PDB entry 4FJK | X-ray diffraction, 2.00 A resolution | chains A and P of the 3 polymer chains in the assembly

Chain A:
Molecule: DNA polymerase
Organism: Enterobacteria phage RB69
Notes: EC 2.7.7.7
UniProtKB: Q38087 (DPOL_BPR69); residues 1-903 here = UniProt positions 1-903
Amino-acid sequence (903 residues; each row starts with the number of its first residue):
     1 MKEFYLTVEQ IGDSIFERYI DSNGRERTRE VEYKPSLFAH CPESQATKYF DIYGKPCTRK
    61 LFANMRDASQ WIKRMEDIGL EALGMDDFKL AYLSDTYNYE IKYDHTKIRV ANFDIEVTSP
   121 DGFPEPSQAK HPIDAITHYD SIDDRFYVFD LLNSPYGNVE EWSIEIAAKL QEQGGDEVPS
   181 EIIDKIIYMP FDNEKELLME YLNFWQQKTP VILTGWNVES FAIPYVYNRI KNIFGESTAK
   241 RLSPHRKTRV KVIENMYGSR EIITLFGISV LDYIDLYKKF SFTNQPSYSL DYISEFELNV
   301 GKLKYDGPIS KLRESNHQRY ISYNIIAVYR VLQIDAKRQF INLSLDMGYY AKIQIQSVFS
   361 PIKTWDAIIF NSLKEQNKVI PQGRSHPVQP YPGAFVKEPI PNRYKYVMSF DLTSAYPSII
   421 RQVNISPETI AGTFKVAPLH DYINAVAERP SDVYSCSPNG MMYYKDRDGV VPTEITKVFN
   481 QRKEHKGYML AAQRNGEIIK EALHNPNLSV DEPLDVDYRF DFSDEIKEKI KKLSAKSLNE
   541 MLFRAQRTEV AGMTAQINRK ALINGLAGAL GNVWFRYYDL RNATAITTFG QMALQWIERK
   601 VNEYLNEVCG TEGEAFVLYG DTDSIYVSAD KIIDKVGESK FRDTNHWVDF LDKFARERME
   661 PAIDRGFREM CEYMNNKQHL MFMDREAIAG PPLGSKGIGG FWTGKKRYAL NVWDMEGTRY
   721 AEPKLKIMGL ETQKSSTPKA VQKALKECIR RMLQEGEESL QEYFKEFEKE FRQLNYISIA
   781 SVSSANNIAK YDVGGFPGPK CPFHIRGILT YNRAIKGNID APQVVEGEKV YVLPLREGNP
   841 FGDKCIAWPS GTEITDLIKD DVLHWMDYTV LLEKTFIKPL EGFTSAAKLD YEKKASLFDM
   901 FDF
Unresolved in the structure: 902-903
Differences from the reference sequence: engineered mutation Ala222 (Asp in Q38087), Ala327 (Asp in Q38087), Ala415 (Leu in Q38087), Ala561 (Leu in Q38087), Gly565 (Ser in Q38087), Ala567 (Tyr in Q38087)
Metal / ion sites: Ca2+ site 1 near Glu116 (its only coordinating residue here); Ca2+ site 2: Asp411, Leu412, Asp623 (together with 2'-deoxyadenosine 5'-triphosphate); Ca2+ site 3: Asn505, Asn507, Lys531; Ca2+ site 4: Asp623 (together with 2'-deoxyadenosine 5'-triphosphate); Ca2+ site 5 near Glu716 (its only coordinating residue here)
Ligand contacts: 2'-deoxyadenosine 5'-triphosphate (DTP): Asp411, Leu412, Thr413, Ser414, Ala415, Tyr416, Pro417, Arg482, Lys486, Lys560, Asn564, Thr622, Asp623
What the authors report for this chain:
  - binding site for DNA template: Trp574

Chain P:
Molecule: DNA primer
Sequence (13 nucleotides; each row starts with the number of its first residue):
   103 GCGGACTGCT TAC

Interface between chain A and chain P:
Pairs across the interface (26; chain A residue first):
  Asn284(A) with DT112(P), sugar contact; DT113(P), hydrogen bond to the phosphate
  Asp621(A) with DC115(P), phosphate contact
  Thr622(A) with DC115(P), sugar contact
  Tyr626(A) with DC115(P), phosphate contact
  Lys706(A) with DA114(P), hydrogen bond to the base
  Tyr708(A) with DC115(P), hydrogen bond to the phosphate
  Met728(A) with DA114(P), phosphate contact; DC115(P), phosphate contact
  Gly729(A) with DT113(P), phosphate contact; DA114(P), hydrogen bond to the phosphate
  Gln733(A) with DT113(P), phosphate contact; DA114(P), phosphate contact
  Lys734(A) with DT113(P), phosphate contact
  Ser735(A) with DT112(P), phosphate contact; DT113(P), hydrogen bond to the phosphate
  Ser783(A) with DC111(P), sugar contact; DT112(P), phosphate contact
  Ser784(A) with DC111(P), phosphate contact; DT112(P), hydrogen bond to the phosphate
  Asn786(A) with DC111(P), hydrogen bond to the phosphate
  Tyr791(A) with DT109(P), hydrogen bond to the phosphate; DG110(P), hydrogen bond to the phosphate
  Pro802(A) with DG110(P), sugar contact
  His804(A) with DG110(P), phosphate contact; DC111(P), salt bridge to the phosphate
Also at the interface, not in a pair above, chain A (26 interface residues in all): Tyr257, Asp623, Lys726, Ile727, Ser736, Val782, Ala785, Lys790, Lys829

In short:
The interface between chain A and chain P involves 26 residues on one side and 7 on the other; the contacts
include 9 hydrogen bonds and 1 salt bridge. Polar pairs include Lys706(A)-DA114(P), Asn284(A)-DT113(P) and
Tyr708(A)-DC115(P). Bound to chain A: 2'-deoxyadenosine 5'-triphosphate. The paper reports a binding site for
DNA template at Trp574(A).
Chain A is DNA polymerase (Enterobacteria phage RB69) and chain P is DNA primer; the structure, RB69 DNA
polymerase ternary complex with dATP/dA, was determined by X-ray diffraction together with 4FJ5, 4FJ7, 4FJ8,
4FJ9, 4FJG, 4FJH and 9 further entries from the same study.
